9E6N - chains C and H of the 12 polymer chains in the assembly; structure by electron microscopy, 2.80 A resolution.

[Chain C]
Molecule: DNA repair protein RAD51
Organism: Saccharomyces cerevisiae
UniProt: P25454 (RAD51_YEAST); residue numbers follow UniProt; this construct covers 80-400
Amino-acid sequence (321 residues; row label = number of the first residue in the row):
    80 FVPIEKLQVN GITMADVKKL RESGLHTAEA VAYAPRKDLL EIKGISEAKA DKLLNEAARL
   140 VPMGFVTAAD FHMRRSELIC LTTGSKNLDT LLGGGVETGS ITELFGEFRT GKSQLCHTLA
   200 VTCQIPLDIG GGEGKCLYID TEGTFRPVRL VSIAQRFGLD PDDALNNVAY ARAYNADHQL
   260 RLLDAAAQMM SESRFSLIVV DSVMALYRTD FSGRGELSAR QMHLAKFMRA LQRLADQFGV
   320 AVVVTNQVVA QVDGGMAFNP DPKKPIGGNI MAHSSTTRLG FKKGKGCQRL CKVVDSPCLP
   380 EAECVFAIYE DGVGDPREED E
Swiss-Prot annotation at these positions:
  - binding site (ATP): Gly185 to Ser192
Metal / ion sites: Mg2+: Ser192 (together with ATP)
Small-molecule neighbours:
  - ATP (adenosine-5'-triphosphate), molecule 1: Glu186, Phe187, Arg188, Thr189, Gly190, Lys191, Ser192, Gln193, Glu221, Arg228, Arg368, Ile387, Tyr388, Glu389
  - ATP, molecule 2: His352, Val373, Asp374, Ser375, Pro376, Cys377, Leu378, Pro379, Glu380
From the paper describing this entry:
  - specificity-determining residues: Glu108, Arg138, Pro141, Asp149, Glu156, Gly178, Gln267, Glu271, Gly318 (proposed by the authors, not directly observed)
  - mutagenesis - D239A, D239A/D241A, D239A/D242A, D241A, D241A/D242A, D242A: unchanged growth in response to MMS
  - mutagenesis - D239A/D241A/D242A: abolished growth
  - mutagenesis - D239A/D241A/D242A: unchanged catalytic activity
  - mutagenesis - D239A/D241A/D242A (500 mM NaCl): decreased stability

[Chain H]
Molecule: Meiosis-specific protein HED1
UniProt: Q03937 (HED1_YEAST); numbering as in UniProt (aligned over 121-153)
Amino-acid sequence (33 residues; row label = number of the first residue in the row):
   121 KKSLKDLIYE TNKTFYQVDS NKVKYKVGLS KKQ
Disordered / not traced: 153
From the paper describing this entry:
  - mutagenesis - I128M, T131P, N132S: increased growth in response to MMS
  - mutagenesis - K122A: decreased growth
  - mutagenesis - L124A, K125A, T131A, Y136A, Q137A, V138A, V143A, K146A, L149A, K152A: increased growth
  - mutagenesis - T134A: unchanged growth

[How chain C and chain H interact]
Residue-residue contacts (40; chain C residue first):
  Phe80(C) with Lys146(H)
  Glu108(C) with Lys146(H), salt bridge
  Ala137(C) with Tyr136(H), hydrophobic; Val138(H)
  Arg138(C) with Gln137(H), hydrogen bond; Val138(H)
  Leu139(C) with Val143(H)
  Pro141(C) with Val143(H); Lys144(H)
  Met142(C) with Tyr136(H), hydrophobic
  Gly143(C) with Asn132(H); Tyr145(H), hydrogen bond (backbone-side chain)
  Phe144(C) with Ile128(H); Asn132(H), hydrogen bond (backbone-side chain)
  Val145(C) with Ile128(H); Tyr145(H), hydrophobic
  Thr146(C) with Lys125(H); Ile128(H)
  Asp149(C) with Lys125(H), salt bridge
  Arg153(C) with Tyr145(H); Val147(H)
  Arg154(C) with Val147(H)
  Glu156(C) with Ser150(H); Lys151(H), hydrogen bond (backbone-backbone); Lys152(H), salt bridge
  Leu157(C) with Val147(H), hydrophobic; Gly148(H); Lys151(H)
  Ile158(C) with Leu149(H), hydrogen bond (backbone-backbone); Ser150(H); Lys151(H)
  Gly178(C) with Val147(H)
  Leu206(C) with Lys151(H)
  Arg273(C) with Leu149(H)
  Asp315(C) with Lys146(H)
  Gln316(C) with Lys146(H)
  Phe317(C) with Leu149(H)
  Gly318(C) with Gly148(H); Leu149(H)
  Val319(C) with Leu149(H)
Other interface residues (no listed pair), chain C (30 interface residues in all): Val140, Phe150, Ser155, Thr177, Phe274
Other interface residues (no listed pair), chain H (17 interface residues in all): Leu124
Interface features reported in the paper:
  - pairs named by the authors: Ile128(H)-Val145(C) (hydrophobic contact)
  - interface residues, chain C: Val140(C), Gly143(C), Val319(C)

[Summary]
Chain C and chain H form an interface of 30 and 17 residues respectively, with 5 hydrogen bonds and 3 salt
bridges. Among the polar pairs are Glu108(C)-Lys146(H), Asp149(C)-Lys125(H) and Glu156(C)-Lys152(H). The
authors report a hydrophobic contact between Ile128(H) and Val145(C). From the paper: L124A, K125A and T131A
of chain H, among others, increase growth; interface residues Val140(C), Gly143(C) and Val319(C); 22
substitutions were tested in all.
Chain C is DNA repair protein RAD51 (Saccharomyces cerevisiae) and chain H is Meiosis-specific protein HED1;
the structure, Cryo-EM structure of yeast Rad51 nucleoprotein filament bound to Hed1, was determined by
electron microscopy, deposited together with 9E6L.
